5CRC - chain A; structure by X-ray diffraction, 2.85 A resolution.

# Chain A
Molecule: SdeA
From: Legionella pneumophila
Notes: fragment: DUB domain (residues 6-198)
UniProtKB: Q6RCR0 (Q6RCR0_LEGPN); residues 1-193 here correspond to UniProt positions 6-198 (UniProt number = residue number + 5)
Amino-acid sequence (193 residues; numbered 1 to 193; the number before each row is that of its first residue):
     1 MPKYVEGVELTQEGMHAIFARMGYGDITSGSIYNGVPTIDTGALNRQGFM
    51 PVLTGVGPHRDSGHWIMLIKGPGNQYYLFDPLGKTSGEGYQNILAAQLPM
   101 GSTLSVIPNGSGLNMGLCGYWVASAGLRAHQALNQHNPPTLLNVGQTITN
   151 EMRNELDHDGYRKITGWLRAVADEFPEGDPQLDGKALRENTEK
Disordered / not traced: 1-4, 157-193
Modified residues: Mse1 (selenomethionine); Mse15, Mse22, Mse50, Mse67, Mse100, Mse115, Mse152 (selenomethionine; parent Met)

# Summary
Chain A is SdeA (Legionella pneumophila); the structure, Structure of the SdeA DUB Domain, was determined by
X-ray diffraction, deposited together with 5CRB.
